PDB entry 2V43 | X-ray diffraction, 2.37 A resolution | chains A and B

Chain A (and B):
Name: Sigma-E factor regulatory protein rseb
From: Escherichia coli
Notes: chain B of this document is another copy of the same molecule, construct and numbering; everything in this record applies to it too
Reference sequence: P0AFX9 (RSEB_ECOLI); residues 23-318 here = UniProt positions 23-318
Chain sequence (303 residues; row label = number of the first residue in the row):
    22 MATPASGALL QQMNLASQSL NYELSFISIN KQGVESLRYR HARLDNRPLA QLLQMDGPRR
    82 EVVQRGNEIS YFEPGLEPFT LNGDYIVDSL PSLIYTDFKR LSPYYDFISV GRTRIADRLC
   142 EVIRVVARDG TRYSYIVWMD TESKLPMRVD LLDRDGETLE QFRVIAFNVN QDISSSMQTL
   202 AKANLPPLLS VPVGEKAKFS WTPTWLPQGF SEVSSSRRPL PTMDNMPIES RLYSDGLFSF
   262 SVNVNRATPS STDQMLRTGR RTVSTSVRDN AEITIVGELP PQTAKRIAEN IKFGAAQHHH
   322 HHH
Not modelled in the structure: 22-25, 209-220, 235-250, 315-324 (chain B: 22-25, 209-219, 242-245, 317-324)
Sequence notes: expression tag (22, 319-324)
Small-molecule neighbours:
  - cysteine (CYS), molecule 1: F47, I48, S49, S110, L111, P112, V170, L172, E181, Q182, F183
  - cysteine (CYS), molecule 2: V131, T134, V143, I157, W159

How chain A and chain B interact:
Contacting residue pairs - 47 pairs, chain A then chain B:
  S46(A) with I186(B)
  I48(A) with V55(B), hydrophobic; I186(B), hydrophobic
  I50(A) with V55(B), hydrophobic
  V55(A) with I48(B), hydrophobic; I50(B), hydrophobic; V55(B), hydrophobic; R184(B), hydrogen bond (backbone-side chain)
  E56(A) with R184(B)
  S57(A) with R184(B), hydrogen bond; I186(B)
  L74(A) with D138(B)
  Q75(A) with R135(B), hydrogen bond (backbone-side chain)
  M76(A) with R135(B); I136(B); A137(B), hydrogen bond (backbone-backbone); D138(B), hydrogen bond (backbone-backbone)
  D77(A) with R135(B); I136(B); A137(B), hydrogen bond (side chain-backbone); R184(B), salt bridge
  G78(A) with T134(B); R135(B), hydrogen bond (backbone-side chain)
  P79(A) with R135(B), hydrogen bond (backbone-side chain)
  R80(A) with R135(B); D138(B), salt bridge
  T134(A) with G78(B)
  R135(A) with Q75(B), hydrogen bond (side chain-backbone); M76(B), hydrogen bond (side chain-backbone); D77(B); G78(B), hydrogen bond (side chain-backbone); P79(B), hydrogen bond (side chain-backbone); R80(B)
  I136(A) with M76(B); D77(B)
  A137(A) with M76(B), hydrogen bond (backbone-backbone); D77(B), hydrogen bond (backbone-side chain)
  D138(A) with L74(B); M76(B), hydrogen bond (backbone-backbone); R80(B), salt bridge
  R184(A) with V55(B), hydrogen bond (side chain-backbone); E56(B); S57(B), hydrogen bond; D77(B), salt bridge
  I186(A) with I48(B), hydrophobic; S57(B); I186(B), hydrophobic
Other interface residues (no listed pair), chain A (21 interface residues in all): R59
Other interface residues (no listed pair), chain B (21 interface residues in all): S46, R59

Summary:
Chain A and chain B each contribute 21 residues to their interface; the contacts include 17 hydrogen bonds and
4 salt bridges. Among the polar pairs are D77(A)-R184(B), R80(A)-D138(B) and V55(A)-R184(B). Bound to chain A:
cysteine.
Both chains are Sigma-E factor regulatory protein rseb (Escherichia coli). Entry 2V43 (Crystal structure of
RseB: a sensor for periplasmic stress response in E. coli) was determined by X-ray diffraction together with
2V42 from the same study.
